8IO2 - chains B and K of the 17 polymer chains in the assembly; structure by electron microscopy, 3.10 A resolution.

# Chain B
Molecule: Ribulose bisphosphate carboxylase large chain
Source organism: Synechococcus sp. (strain ATCC 27144 / PCC 6301 / SAUG 1402/1)
Notes: EC 4.1.1.39
Reference sequence: P00880 (RBL_SYNP6); residue numbers follow UniProt; this construct covers 2-472
Amino-acid sequence (471 residues; numbered 2 to 472; the number before each row is that of its first residue):
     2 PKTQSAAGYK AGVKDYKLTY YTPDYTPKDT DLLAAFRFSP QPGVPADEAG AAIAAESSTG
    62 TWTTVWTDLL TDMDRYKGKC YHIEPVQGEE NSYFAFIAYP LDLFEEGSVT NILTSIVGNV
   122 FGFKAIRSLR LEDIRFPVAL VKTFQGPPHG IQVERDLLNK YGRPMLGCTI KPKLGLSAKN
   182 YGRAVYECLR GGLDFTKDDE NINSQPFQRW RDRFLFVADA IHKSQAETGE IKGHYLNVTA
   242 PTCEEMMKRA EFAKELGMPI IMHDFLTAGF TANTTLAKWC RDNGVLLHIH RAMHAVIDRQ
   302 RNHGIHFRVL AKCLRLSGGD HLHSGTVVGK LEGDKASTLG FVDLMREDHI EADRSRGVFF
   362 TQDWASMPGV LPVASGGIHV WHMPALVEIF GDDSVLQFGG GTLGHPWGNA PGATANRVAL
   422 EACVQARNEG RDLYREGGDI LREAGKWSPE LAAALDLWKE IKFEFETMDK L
Not modelled in the structure: 2-18, 61-74, 331-334, 401-404, 459-472
Swiss-Prot annotation at these positions:
  - motif: E461 to E467 (Interacts with RbcX2)
  - active site (Proton acceptor): K172, H291
  - binding site (substrate): N120, T170, K174, R292, H324, S376
  - binding site (Mg(2+)): K198, D200, E201
  - site: K331 (Transition state stabilizer)
  - modified residue: K198 (N6-carboxylysine)
  - mutagenesis: E49 (E49A/C: Does not form the RbcL8-(RbcX2)8 complex), A53 (A53H: Wild-type formation of the RbcL8-(RbcX2)8 complex), W67 to L71 (Alters the RbcL-RbcS interface, RbcS cannot displace RbcX2 from assembly intermediate), E106 (E106Q: Protein aggregates, forms RbcL2-RbcX(2)2 homodimer intermediate poorly), A126 (A126Y: Reduced formation of the RbcL8-(RbcX2)8 complex), R212 (R212S: Forms stable homodimer in presence of RbcX2 but does not form RbcL8 form), E461 to L472 (Remains bound to GroEL), F464 (F464A: Remains bound to GroEL), F466 (F466A: Remains bound to GroEL)

# Chain K
Molecule: Rubisco accumulation factor 1.2, chloroplastic
Source organism: Arabidopsis thaliana
Reference sequence: Q9SR19 (RAF2_ARATH); aligned to UniProt positions 73-418 over residues 92-437 (the alignment contains insertions or deletions, so no single offset holds)
Amino-acid sequence (346 residues; row label = number of the first residue in the row):
    92 SPIPTQFRSL DSAGKIEILA GRMALWFEYA PLISSLYTDG FTPPTIEELT GISSIEQNRL
   152 IVGAQVRDSI LQSIHEPELI SAFDTGGAEL LYEIRLLSTT QRVAAATFII DRNIDSKGAQ
   212 DLARAIKDYP NRRGDVGWLD FDYNLPGDCL SFLYYRQSRE NKNPSDQRTS MLLQALGVAE
   272 SEKAKNRLNT ELYGDRIPVV RLKFGEVAEA TSVVVLPVCK AEEGEKKILE APMEIIAGGD
   332 FKVVEAEKGW KRWVVLPSWN PVAAIGKGGV AVSFRDDRKV LPWDGKEEPL LVVADRVRNV
   392 VEADDGYYLV VAENGLKLEK GSDLKAREVK ESLGMVVLVV RPPRED
Not modelled in the structure: 92-287, 368

# Chain B / chain K interface
Pairs across the interface (14; chain B residue first):
  W382(B) with G296(K); E297(K)
  Y435(B) with V298(K)
  R436(B) with P289(K); V291(K)
  G438(B) with E297(K)
  G439(B) with E297(K), hydrogen bond (backbone-side chain)
  D440(B) with R292(K), salt bridge; R432(K), salt bridge; R435(K)
  R443(B) with K294(K); R435(K), hydrogen bond (side chain-backbone); E436(K), hydrogen bond (side chain-backbone)
  K447(B) with D437(K)
Also at the interface, not in a pair above, chain B (9 interface residues in all): E437
Also at the interface, not in a pair above, chain K (13 interface residues in all): F295, P352

# In short
9 residues of chain B and 13 residues of chain K are in contact; the contacts include 3 hydrogen bonds and 2
salt bridges. Among the polar pairs are D440(B)-R292(K), D440(B)-R432(K) and G439(B)-E297(K).
Chain B is Ribulose bisphosphate carboxylase large chain (Synechococcus sp. (strain ATCC 27144 / PCC 6301 /
SAUG 1402/1)) and chain K is Rubisco accumulation factor 1.2, chloroplastic (Arabidopsis thaliana); the
structure, The Rubisco assembly intermidate of Arabidopsis thaliana Rubisco accumulation factor 1 (AtRaf1) and
Rubisco large subunit ..., was determined by electron microscopy, deposited together with 8ILB, 8ILM, 8IOJ and
8IOL.
